PDB entry 5Y0C | X-ray diffraction, 2.09 A resolution | chains G and H of the 10 polymer chains in the assembly

[Chain G]
Protein: Histone H2A type 1-B/E
Source organism: Homo sapiens
UniProtKB: P04908 (H2A1B_HUMAN); residues 0-129 here correspond to UniProt positions 1-130 (UniProt number = residue number + 1)
Chain sequence (133 residues; each row starts with the number of its first residue; numbers below 1 keep their minus sign (Gly-3 is residue -3)):
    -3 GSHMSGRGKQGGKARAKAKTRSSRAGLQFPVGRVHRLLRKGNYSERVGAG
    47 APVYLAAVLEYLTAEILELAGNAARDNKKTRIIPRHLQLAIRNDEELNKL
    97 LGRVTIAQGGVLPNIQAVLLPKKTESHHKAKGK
Disordered / not traced: -3 to 14, 119-129
Differences from the reference sequence: expression tag (-3 to -1)
Curated features (UniProtKB/Swiss-Prot):
  - modified residue: Ser1 (N-acetylserine), Arg3 (Citrulline), Lys5 (N6-(2-hydroxyisobutyryl)lysine), Lys9 (N6-(2-hydroxyisobutyryl)lysine), Lys13 (N6-(beta-hydroxybutyryl)lysine), Lys36 (N6-(2-hydroxyisobutyryl)lysine), Lys74 (N6-(2-hydroxyisobutyryl)lysine), Lys75 (N6-(2-hydroxyisobutyryl)lysine), Lys95 (N6-(2-hydroxyisobutyryl)lysine), Gln104 (N5-methylglutamine), Lys118 (N6-(2-hydroxyisobutyryl)lysine), Lys119 (N6-crotonyllysine), Thr120 (Phosphothreonine), Lys125 (N6-crotonyllysine)
  - cross-link (Glycyl lysine isopeptide (Lys-Gly)): Lys13 (interchain with G-Cter in ubiquitin), Lys15 (interchain with G-Cter in ubiquitin), Lys119 (interchain with G-Cter in ubiquitin)

[Chain H]
Protein: Histone H2B type 1-J
Source organism: Homo sapiens
UniProtKB: P06899 (H2B1J_HUMAN); residues 0-125 here correspond to UniProt positions 1-126 (UniProt number = residue number + 1)
Chain sequence (129 residues; row label = number of the first residue in the row; numbers below 1 keep their minus sign (Gly-3 is residue -3)):
    -3 GSHMPEPAKSAPAPKKGSKKAVTKAQKKDGKKRKRSRKESYSIYVYKVLK
    47 QVHPDTGISSKAMGIMNSFVNDIFERIAGEASRLAHYNKRSTITSREIQT
    97 AVRLLLPGELAKHAVSEGTKAVTKYTSAK
Disordered / not traced: -3 to 32, 124-125
Differences from the reference sequence: expression tag (-3 to -1)
Curated features (UniProtKB/Swiss-Prot):
  - modified residue: Pro1 (N-acetylproline), Glu2 (ADP-ribosyl glutamic acid), Lys5 (N6-(2-hydroxyisobutyryl)lysine), Ser6 (ADP-ribosylserine), Lys11 (N6-(beta-hydroxybutyryl)lysine), Lys12 (N6-(2-hydroxyisobutyryl)lysine), Ser14 (Phosphoserine), Lys15 (N6-acetyllysine), Lys16 (N6-(beta-hydroxybutyryl)lysine), Lys20 (N6-(2-hydroxyisobutyryl)lysine), Lys23 (N6-(2-hydroxyisobutyryl)lysine), Lys24 (N6-(2-hydroxyisobutyryl)lysine), Lys34 (N6-(2-hydroxyisobutyryl)lysine), Glu35 (PolyADP-ribosyl glutamic acid), Ser36 (Phosphoserine), Lys43 (N6-(2-hydroxyisobutyryl)lysine), Lys46 (N6-(2-hydroxyisobutyryl)lysine), Lys57 (N6,N6-dimethyllysine), Arg79 (Dimethylated arginine), Lys85 (N6,N6,N6-trimethyllysine) and 6 more in UniProt
  - glycosylation: Ser112 (O-linked (GlcNAc) serine)
  - cross-link (Glycyl lysine isopeptide (Lys-Gly)): Lys5 (interchain with G-Cter in SUMO2), Lys20 (interchain with G-Cter in SUMO2), Lys34 (interchain with G-Cter in ubiquitin), Lys120 (interchain with G-Cter in ubiquitin)
What the authors report for this chain:
  - disease-associated variants - E76K: abolished binding to H3-H4
  - disease-associated variants - E76K: unchanged growth

[Chain G / chain H interface]
Pairs across the interface (116):
  Arg17(G) - Tyr121(H)
  Ser19(G) - Lys120(H)
  Arg20(G) - Lys120(H)  hydrogen bond (backbone-side chain)
  Arg20(G) - Tyr121(H)
  Ala21(G) - Ala117(H)
  Ala21(G) - Lys120(H)
  Ala21(G) - Tyr121(H)  hydrophobic
  Gly22(G) - Lys120(H)
  Gln24(G) - Tyr40(H)
  Gln24(G) - Lys43(H)
  Gln24(G) - Gln47(H)
  Phe25(G) - Tyr40(H)  hydrophobic
  Phe25(G) - Val44(H)  hydrophobic
  Phe25(G) - Val66(H)  hydrophobic
  Pro26(G) - Tyr40(H)
  Arg29(G) - Glu35(H)  salt bridge
  Arg29(G) - Ser36(H)  hydrogen bond (side chain-backbone)
  Arg29(G) - Tyr40(H)
  Val30(G) - Phe70(H)  hydrophobic
  Arg32(G) - Glu35(H)  salt bridge
  Leu33(G) - Tyr37(H)
  Leu33(G) - Phe70(H)  hydrophobic
  Leu34(G) - Phe70(H)  hydrophobic
  Leu34(G) - Ala74(H)  hydrophobic
  Tyr39(G) - Phe70(H)
  Tyr39(G) - Ala74(H)  hydrophobic
  Tyr39(G) - Ser78(H)  hydrogen bond (backbone-side chain)
  Tyr39(G) - His82(H)
  Tyr39(G) - Ile89(H)  hydrophobic
  Ser40(G) - Ser87(H)
  Ser40(G) - Ile89(H)
  Glu41(G) - Ser87(H)  hydrogen bond (backbone-backbone)
  Arg42(G) - Ser87(H)  hydrogen bond (backbone-backbone)
  Arg42(G) - Thr88(H)
  Arg42(G) - Ile89(H)  hydrogen bond (backbone-backbone)
  Val43(G) - Ile89(H)
  Gly44(G) - Thr88(H)
  Gly44(G) - Ile89(H)  hydrogen bond (backbone-backbone)
  Gly46(G) - Val118(H)
  Ala47(G) - Ile89(H)
  Ala47(G) - Thr90(H)
  Ala47(G) - Ser91(H)
  Ala47(G) - Ile94(H)
  Val49(G) - Ala117(H)
  Val49(G) - Val118(H)
  Val49(G) - Tyr121(H)  hydrophobic
  Tyr50(G) - Ser91(H)
  Tyr50(G) - Ile94(H)  hydrophobic
  Tyr50(G) - Gln95(H)  hydrogen bond
  Tyr50(G) - Val111(H)  hydrogen bond (side chain-backbone)
  Tyr50(G) - Gly114(H)
  Tyr50(G) - Thr115(H)
  Tyr50(G) - Val118(H)
  Leu51(G) - Phe70(H)  hydrophobic
  Leu51(G) - Ile73(H)  hydrophobic
  Leu51(G) - Ile94(H)
  Ala53(G) - Glu113(H)
  Ala53(G) - Gly114(H)
  Ala53(G) - Ala117(H)  hydrophobic
  Val54(G) - Ile73(H)  hydrophobic
  Val54(G) - Val98(H)  hydrophobic
  Val54(G) - Ala110(H)
  Leu55(G) - Val66(H)
  Leu55(G) - Ile69(H)  hydrophobic
  Leu55(G) - Phe70(H)
  Glu56(G) - Val44(H)
  Tyr57(G) - Leu106(H)
  Tyr57(G) - His109(H)  hydrogen bond
  Tyr57(G) - Ala110(H)
  Leu58(G) - Phe65(H)  hydrophobic
  Leu58(G) - Ile69(H)  hydrophobic
  Leu58(G) - Leu106(H)  hydrophobic
  Thr59(G) - Met62(H)
  Thr59(G) - Val66(H)
  Ala60(G) - Val44(H)  hydrophobic
  Ile62(G) - Phe65(H)  hydrophobic
  Leu63(G) - Val41(H)
  Leu63(G) - Leu45(H)
  Leu63(G) - His49(H)
  Glu64(G) - Val48(H)
  Glu64(G) - His49(H)  salt bridge
  Gly67(G) - His49(H)
  Asn68(G) - His49(H)  hydrogen bond
  Arg71(G) - His49(H)
  Thr76(G) - Thr52(H)
  Thr76(G) - Gly53(H)  hydrogen bond (backbone-backbone)
  Arg77(G) - Gly53(H)
  Ile78(G) - Leu45(H)  hydrophobic
  Ile78(G) - Thr52(H)
  Ile78(G) - Gly53(H)  hydrogen bond (backbone-backbone)
  Ile78(G) - Ile54(H)
  Ile78(G) - Ser55(H)  hydrogen bond (backbone-backbone)
  Ile78(G) - Ala58(H)
  Ile79(G) - Ser55(H)
  Ile79(G) - Ala58(H)
  Pro80(G) - Ser55(H)
  Pro80(G) - Lys57(H)
  Pro80(G) - Ala58(H)
  Pro80(G) - Ile61(H)  hydrophobic
  Leu83(G) - Ala58(H)
  Leu83(G) - Ile61(H)  hydrophobic
  Leu83(G) - Met62(H)  hydrophobic
  Glu92(G) - Pro103(H)
  Glu92(G) - Gly104(H)
  Glu92(G) - Glu105(H)  hydrogen bond (side chain-backbone)
  Glu92(G) - Leu106(H)  hydrogen bond (side chain-backbone)
  Leu93(G) - Leu106(H)  hydrophobic
  Leu96(G) - Arg72(H)  hydrogen bond (backbone-side chain)
  Leu96(G) - Leu101(H)
  Leu96(G) - Leu102(H)  hydrophobic
  Leu97(G) - Phe65(H)  hydrophobic
  Leu97(G) - Arg72(H)
  Val100(G) - Asp68(H)
  Val100(G) - Arg72(H)
  Ile102(G) - Ile61(H)  hydrophobic
  Ala103(G) - Ile61(H)
Interface residues without a listed pair, chain G (55 interface residues in all): Leu23, Ala45, Glu61, Lys95
Interface residues without a listed pair, chain H (56 interface residues in all): Asp51, Glu71, Gly75

[Overview]
Chain G and chain H form an interface of 55 and 56 residues respectively, with 17 hydrogen bonds and 3 salt
bridges. Polar contacts include Arg29(G)-Glu35(H), Arg32(G)-Glu35(H) and Glu64(G)-His49(H). From the paper:
E76K of chain H abolishes binding to H3-H4; E76K of chain H leaves growth unchanged.
Here chain G is Histone H2A type 1-B/E and chain H is Histone H2B type 1-J, both from Homo sapiens. Entry 5Y0C
(Crystal Structure of the human nucleosome at 2.09 angstrom resolution) was determined by X-ray diffraction,
deposited together with 5Y0D.
